PDB entry 6KJ8 | X-ray diffraction, 3.01 A resolution | chains A and C of the 6 polymer chains in the assembly

# Chain A (and C)
Protein: Aspartate carbamoyltransferase catalytic subunit
Organism: Escherichia coli K-12
Notes: EC 2.1.3.2; chain C of this document is another copy of the same molecule, construct and numbering; everything in this record applies to it too
UniProt: P0A786 (PYRB_ECOLI); residues 1-310 here correspond to UniProt positions 2-311 (UniProt number = residue number + 1)
Amino-acid sequence (310 residues; row label = number of the first residue in the row):
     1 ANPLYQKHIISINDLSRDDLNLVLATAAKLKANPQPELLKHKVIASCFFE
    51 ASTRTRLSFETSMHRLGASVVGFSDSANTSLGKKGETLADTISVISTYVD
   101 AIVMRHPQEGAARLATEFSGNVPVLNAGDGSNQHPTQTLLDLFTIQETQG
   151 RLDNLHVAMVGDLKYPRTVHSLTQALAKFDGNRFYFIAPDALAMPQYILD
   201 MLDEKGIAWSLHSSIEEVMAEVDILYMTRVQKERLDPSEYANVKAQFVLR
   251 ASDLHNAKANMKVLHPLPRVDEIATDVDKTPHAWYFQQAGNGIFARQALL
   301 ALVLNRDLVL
Unresolved in the structure: 76-83, 310 (chain C: 78-83, 310)
Differences from the reference sequence: engineered mutation P166 (Gly167 in P0A786)
Curated features (UniProtKB/Swiss-Prot):
  - binding site (carbamoyl phosphate): R54, T55, R105, H134, Q137, L267, P268
  - binding site (L-aspartate): K84, R167, R229
From the paper describing this entry:
  - conformationally variable residues (side-chain flip): R167
  - mutagenesis - C47A/G166P/A241C, C47A/G128A/G130A/A241C, G166P: abolished catalytic activity
  - contacts within the chain: A127-R167 (proposed by the authors, not directly observed)
  - mutagenesis - G166P, R167A: unchanged binding to CP

# Chain A / chain C interface
Residue-residue contacts (34):
  H41(A) - P36(C)
  H41(A) - E37(C)  salt bridge
  H41(A) - R65(C)  hydrogen bond (backbone-side chain)
  V43(A) - H64(C)
  V43(A) - R65(C)
  S69(A) - H64(C)  hydrogen bond
  V70(A) - H64(C)
  V71(A) - L57(C)  hydrophobic
  V71(A) - E60(C)
  V71(A) - T61(C)
  V71(A) - H64(C)
  G72(A) - R56(C)  hydrogen bond (backbone-side chain)
  G72(A) - L57(C)
  F73(A) - R56(C)
  F73(A) - L57(C)  hydrophobic
  G85(A) - V270(C)
  E86(A) - R54(C)  salt bridge
  E86(A) - P268(C)
  E86(A) - V270(C)
  D90(A) - R269(C)  salt bridge
  D90(A) - F286(C)
  S93(A) - F286(C)
  V94(A) - L267(C)  hydrophobic
  V94(A) - F286(C)  hydrophobic
  I95(A) - L57(C)  hydrophobic
  T97(A) - F286(C)
  T97(A) - G290(C)  hydrogen bond (side chain-backbone)
  Y98(A) - R54(C)
  Y98(A) - S58(C)
  Y98(A) - T61(C)
  Y98(A) - R65(C)  hydrogen bond (backbone-side chain)
  Y98(A) - A289(C)
  Y98(A) - I293(C)  hydrophobic
  D100(A) - R65(C)  salt bridge
Interface residues without a listed pair, chain A (18 interface residues in all): K42, V99

# Summary
Chain A and chain C each contribute 18 residues to their interface, with 5 hydrogen bonds and 4 salt bridges.
Among the polar pairs are H41(A)-E37(C), E86(A)-R54(C) and D90(A)-R269(C). From the paper: C47A/G166P/A241C,
C47A/G128A/G130A/A241C and G166P of chain A abolish catalytic activity; conformational variability at R167(A).
Chain A and chain C are both Aspartate carbamoyltransferase catalytic subunit (Escherichia coli K-12); the
structure, E. coli ATCase holoenzyme mutant - G166P (catalytic chain), was determined by X-ray diffraction
(same publication as 6KJ7, 6KJ9 and 6KJA).
